PDB entry 8TQW | electron microscopy, 8.20 A resolution (very low resolution: no residue pairs are listed; an interface is given only as per-side residue counts) | chains D and I of the 29 polymer chains in the assembly

[Chain D]
Name: Mediator of RNA polymerase II transcription subunit 4
Organism: Homo sapiens
UniProtKB: Q9NPJ6 (MED4_HUMAN); residue numbers follow UniProt; this construct covers 1-270
Amino-acid sequence (270 residues; each row starts with the number of its first residue):
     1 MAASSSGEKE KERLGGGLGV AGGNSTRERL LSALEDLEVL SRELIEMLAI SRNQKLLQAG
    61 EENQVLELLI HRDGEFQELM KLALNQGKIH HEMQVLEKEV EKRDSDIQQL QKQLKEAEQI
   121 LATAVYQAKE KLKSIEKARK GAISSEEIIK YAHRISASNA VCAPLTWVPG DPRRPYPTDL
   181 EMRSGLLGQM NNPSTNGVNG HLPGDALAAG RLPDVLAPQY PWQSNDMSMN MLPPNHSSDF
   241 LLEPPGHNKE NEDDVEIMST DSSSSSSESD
Unresolved in the structure: 1-25, 53-61, 193-270
UniProt features mapped onto this chain:
  - modified residue: A2 (N-acetylalanine), S32 (Phosphoserine)

[Chain I]
Name: Mediator of RNA polymerase II transcription subunit 9
Organism: Homo sapiens
UniProtKB: Q9NWA0 (MED9_HUMAN); residues 1-146 here = UniProt positions 1-146
Amino-acid sequence (146 residues; row label = number of the first residue in the row):
     1 MASAGVAAGR QAEDVLPPTS DQPLPDTKPL PPPQPPPVPA PQPQQSPAPR PQSPARAREE
    61 ENYSFLPLVH NIIKCMDKDS PEVHQDLNAL KSKFQEMRKL ISTMPGIHLS PEQQQQQLQS
   121 LREQVRTKNE LLQKYKSLCM FEIPKE
Unresolved in the structure: 1-64, 80-84, 143-146

[Interface between chain D and chain I]
At this resolution (8 A) residue pairs are not listed: 29 residues of chain D and 26 of chain I lie at the interface.

[In short]
The interface between chain D and chain I involves 29 residues on one side and 26 on the other.
Here chain D is Mediator of RNA polymerase II transcription subunit 4 and chain I is Mediator of RNA
polymerase II transcription subunit 9, both from Homo sapiens. Entry 8TQW (Structure of human transcriptional
Mediator complex) was determined by electron microscopy together with 8TQ2, 8TQC and 8TRH from the same study.
